6SH4 - chains C and D of the 7 polymer chains in the assembly; structure by electron microscopy, 4.40 A resolution (low resolution: residue-level contacts below are approximate; hydrogen-bond / salt-bridge calls are withheld).

[Chain C (and D)]
Molecule: Mitochondrial chaperone BCS1
From: Saccharomyces cerevisiae
Notes: chain D of this document is another copy of the same molecule, construct and numbering; everything in this record applies to it too
Reference sequence: P32839 (BCS1_YEAST); numbering as in UniProt (aligned over 1-456)
Sequence (456 residues; row label = number of the first residue in the row):
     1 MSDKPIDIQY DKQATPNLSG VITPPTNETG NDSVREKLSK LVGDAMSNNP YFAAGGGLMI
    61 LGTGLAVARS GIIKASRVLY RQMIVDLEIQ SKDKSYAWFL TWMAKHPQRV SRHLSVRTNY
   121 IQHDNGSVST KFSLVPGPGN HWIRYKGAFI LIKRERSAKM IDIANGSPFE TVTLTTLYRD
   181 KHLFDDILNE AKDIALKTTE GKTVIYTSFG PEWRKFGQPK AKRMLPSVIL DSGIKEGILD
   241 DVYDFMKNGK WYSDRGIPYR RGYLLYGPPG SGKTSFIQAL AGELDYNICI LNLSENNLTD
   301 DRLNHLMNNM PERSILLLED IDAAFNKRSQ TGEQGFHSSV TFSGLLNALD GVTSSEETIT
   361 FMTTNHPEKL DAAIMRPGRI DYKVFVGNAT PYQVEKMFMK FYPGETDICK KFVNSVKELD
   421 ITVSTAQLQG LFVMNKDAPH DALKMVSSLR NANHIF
Not modelled in the structure: 1-48, 294-298, 325-340, 369-372, 450-456

[Interface between chain C and chain D]
Pairs across the interface (4; chain C residue first):
  N49(C) with Y51(D)
  E88(C) with L114(D); V116(D)
  G256(C) with S227(D)
Interface residues without a listed pair, chain C (11 interface residues in all): R81, V85, D86, L87, R255, V352, E356, P377
Interface residues without a listed pair, chain D (10 interface residues in all): A54, R112, S115, K220, T274, G430

[Overview]
The interface between chain C and chain D involves 11 residues on one side and 10 on the other.
Both chains are Mitochondrial chaperone BCS1 (Saccharomyces cerevisiae). Entry 6SH4 (Structure of the Apo1
state of the heptameric Bcs1 AAA-ATPase) was determined by electron microscopy, deposited together with 6SH3
and 6SH5.
